5SUE - chains A and B; structure by X-ray diffraction, 1.70 A resolution.

[Chain A]
Molecule: Pre-mRNA-splicing factor 8
From: Saccharomyces cerevisiae S288C
Reference sequence: P33334 (PRP8_YEAST); residues 1836-2090 here = UniProt positions 1836-2090
Amino-acid sequence (258 residues; numbered 1833 to 2090; the number before each row is that of its first residue):
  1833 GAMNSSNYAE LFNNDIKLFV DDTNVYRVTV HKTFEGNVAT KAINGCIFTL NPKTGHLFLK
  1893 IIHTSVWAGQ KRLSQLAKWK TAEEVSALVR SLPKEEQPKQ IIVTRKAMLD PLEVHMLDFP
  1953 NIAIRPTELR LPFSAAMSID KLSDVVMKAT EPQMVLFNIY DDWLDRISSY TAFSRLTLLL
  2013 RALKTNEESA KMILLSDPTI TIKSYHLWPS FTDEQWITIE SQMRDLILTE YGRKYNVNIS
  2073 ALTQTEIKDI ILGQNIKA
Not modelled in the structure: 2070-2090
Differences from the reference sequence: expression tag (1833-1835)
UniProt features mapped onto this chain:
  - mutagenesis: Asp1853 (D1853A: Alters protein folding. Severely impaired growth. Strongly reduced growth at 35 degrees Celsius; when associated with A-1854; D1853N: Reduced growth at 30 degrees Celsius ...), Asp1854 (D1854A: Reduced growth at 30 degrees Celsius. Strongly reduced growth at 16 degrees Celsius. Strongly reduced growth at 35 degrees Celsius; when associated with A-1853 ...), Thr1855 (T1855A: Reduced growth at 30 degrees Celsius. Strongly reduced growth at 16 degrees Celsius), Thr1936 (T1936A: Reduced growth at 30 degrees Celsius. Strongly reduced growth at 16 degrees Celsius), Arg1937 (R1937K: Severely impaired growth. Reduced growth at 30 degrees Celsius. Strongly reduced growth at 16 degrees Celsius)

[Chain B]
Molecule: A1 cistron-splicing factor AAR2
From: Saccharomyces cerevisiae S288C
Reference sequence: P32357 (AAR2_YEAST); aligned to UniProt positions 1-317 over residues 1-317
Amino-acid sequence (308 residues; numbered -3 to 317; 13 numbers in that range are skipped by the numbering (no residue carries them; nothing is unmodelled there); the number before each row is that of its first residue; numbers below 1 keep their minus sign (Gly-3 is residue -3)):
    -3 GAMAMNTVPF TSAPIEVTIG IDQYSFNVKE NQPFHGIKDI PIGHVHVIHF QHADNSSMRY
    57 GYWFDCRMGN FYIQYDPKDG LYKMMEERDG AKFENIVHNF KERQMMVSYP KIDEDDTWYN
   117 LTEFVQMDKI RKIVRKDENQ FSYVDSSMTT VQENEL
   166 SSSSSDPAHS LNYTVINFKS REAIRPGHEM EDFLDKSYYL NTVMLQGIFK NSSNYFGELQ
   226 FAFLNAMFFG NYGSSLQWHA MIELICSSAT VPKHMLDKLD EILYYQIKTL PEQYSDILLN
   286 ERVWNICLYS SFQKNSLHNT EKIMENKYPE LL
Not modelled in the structure: -3 to 0, 166-169
Differences from the reference sequence: expression tag (-3 to 0); conflict Ser166 (Leu153 in P32357), Ser167 (Lys154 in P32357), Ser170 (Asp in P32357)
UniProt features mapped onto this chain:
  - region: Leu261 to Ile282 (Leucine-zipper)
  - modified residue: Ser253 (Phosphoserine), Thr274 (Phosphothreonine)

[Chain A / chain B interface]
Pairs across the interface - 16 pairs, chain A then chain B:
  Gln1907(A) - Met195(B)
  Gln1907(A) - Leu199(B)
  Leu1908(A) - Met195(B)  hydrophobic
  Trp1911(A) - Glu194(B)
  Trp1911(A) - Met195(B)  hydrophobic
  Trp1911(A) - Phe198(B)  hydrophobic
  Asp1942(A) - Lys184(B)  salt bridge
  Glu1945(A) - Lys184(B)  salt bridge
  Val1946(A) - Ile189(B)  hydrophobic
  Val1946(A) - Glu194(B)
  Val1946(A) - Phe198(B)  hydrophobic
  His1947(A) - Glu194(B)  salt bridge
  Leu1949(A) - Lys184(B)
  Leu1949(A) - Ser185(B)
  Leu1949(A) - Arg186(B)
  Asp1950(A) - Arg186(B)  salt bridge

[In short]
9 residues of chain A and 8 residues of chain B are in contact; the contacts include 4 salt bridges. Among the
polar pairs are Asp1942(A)-Lys184(B), Glu1945(A)-Lys184(B) and His1947(A)-Glu194(B). From UniProt: 5
mutagenesis sites on chain A.
Here chain A is Pre-mRNA-splicing factor 8 and chain B is A1 cistron-splicing factor AAR2, both from
Saccharomyces cerevisiae S288C. Entry 5SUE (PanDDA analysis group deposition -- Aar2/RNaseH in complex with
fragment P03G10 from the F2X-Universal Library) was determined by X-ray diffraction (same publication as 5ST0,
5ST1, 5ST2, 5ST3, 5ST4, 5ST5 and 248 further entries).
